8VAS - chains A and B of the 9 polymer chains in the assembly; structure by electron microscopy, 3.80 A resolution.

Chain A:
Protein: DNA polymerase III subunit delta
Source organism: Escherichia coli
UniProtKB: P28630 (HOLA_ECOLI); residues 1-343 here = UniProt positions 1-343
Amino-acid sequence (343 residues; each row starts with the number of its first residue):
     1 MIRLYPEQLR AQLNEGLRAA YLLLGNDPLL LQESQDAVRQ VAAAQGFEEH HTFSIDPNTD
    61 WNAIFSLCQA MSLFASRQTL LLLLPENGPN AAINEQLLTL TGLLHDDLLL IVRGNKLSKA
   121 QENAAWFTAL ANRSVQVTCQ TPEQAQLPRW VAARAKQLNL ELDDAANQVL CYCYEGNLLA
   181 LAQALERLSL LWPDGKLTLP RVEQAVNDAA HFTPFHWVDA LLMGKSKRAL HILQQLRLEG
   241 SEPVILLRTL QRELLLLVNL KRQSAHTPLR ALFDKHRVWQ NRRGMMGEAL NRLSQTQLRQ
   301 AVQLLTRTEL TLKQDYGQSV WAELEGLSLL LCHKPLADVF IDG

Chain B:
Protein: DNA polymerase III subunit tau
Source organism: Escherichia coli
Notes: EC 2.7.7.7
UniProtKB: P06710 (DPO3X_ECOLI); residue numbers follow UniProt; this construct covers 1-373
Amino-acid sequence (376 residues; each row starts with the number of its first residue; numbers below 1 keep their minus sign (Gly-2 is residue -2)):
    -2 GPHMSYQVLA RKWRPQTFAD VVGQEHVLTA LANGLSLGRI HHAYLFSGTR GVGKTSIARL
    58 LAKGLNCETG ITATPCGVCD NCREIEQGRF VDLIEIDAAS RTKVEDTRDL LDNVQYAPAR
   118 GRFKVYLIDE VHMLSRHSFN ALLKTLEEPP EHVKFLLATT DPQKLPVTIL SRCLQFHLKA
   178 LDVEQIRHQL EHILNEEHIA HEPRALQLLA RAAEGSLRDA LSLTDQAIAS GDGQVSTQAV
   238 SAMLGTLDDD QALSLVEAMV EANGERVMAL INEAAARGIE WEALLVEMLG LLHRIAMVQL
   298 SPAALGNDMA AIELRMRELA RTIPPTDIQL YYQTLLIGRK ELPYAPDRRM GVEMTLLRAL
   358 AFHPRMPLPE PEVPRQ
Not modelled in the structure: 361-373
Sequence notes: expression tag (-2 to 0)
Curated features (UniProtKB/Swiss-Prot):
  - binding site (ATP): Gly45 to Thr52
  - binding site (Zn(2+)): Cys64, Cys73, Cys76, Cys79
  - mutagenesis: Gly118 (G118D: In dnaX2016(Ts); present in both isoforms, unable to grow at 42 degrees Celsius)
Ion coordination: Mg2+: Thr52 (together with ADP); Zn2+: Cys64, Cys73, Cys76, Cys79
Residues lining bound ligands: ADP / beryllium trifluoride: Leu6, Ala7, Arg8, Trp10, Arg11, Pro12, Asp17, Val18, Val19, Gln21, Thr46, Arg47, Gly48, Val49, Gly50, Lys51, Thr52, Ser53, Thr156, Thr157, Gln186, Leu214, Arg215
What the authors report for this chain:
  - catalytic residues: Glu127 (citing earlier work)
  - mutagenesis - K141A: decreased catalytic activity

Chain A / chain B interface:
Contacting residue pairs (46; chain A residue first):
  Leu29(A) - Ser168(B)
  Gln32(A) - Thr165(B)  hydrogen bond (side chain-backbone)
  Gln32(A) - Ser168(B)  hydrogen bond
  Gln32(A) - Arg169(B)
  Thr52(A) - Lys141(B)  hydrogen bond
  Thr52(A) - Glu144(B)
  Leu179(A) - Leu167(B)
  Leu179(A) - Ser168(B)
  Gln183(A) - Leu171(B)
  Gln183(A) - Gln172(B)
  Glu186(A) - Arg36(B)
  Glu186(A) - Leu171(B)
  Arg187(A) - Gln172(B)  hydrogen bond (side chain-backbone)
  Arg187(A) - Phe173(B)
  Leu190(A) - Ala27(B)
  Leu190(A) - Asn30(B)
  Leu190(A) - Gly31(B)
  Leu191(A) - His23(B)
  Leu191(A) - Thr26(B)
  Leu191(A) - Ala27(B)
  Leu191(A) - Asn30(B)
  Arg201(A) - His23(B)
  Gln204(A) - His23(B)
  Gln204(A) - Lys176(B)  hydrogen bond (backbone-side chain)
  Asn207(A) - His174(B)  hydrogen bond
  Ser226(A) - Ala301(B)
  Ser226(A) - Leu302(B)  hydrogen bond (side chain-backbone)
  Ser226(A) - Asn304(B)
  Lys227(A) - Asn304(B)
  Leu230(A) - Asn304(B)
  Leu238(A) - Gln160(B)  hydrogen bond (backbone-side chain)
  Leu329(A) - Met294(B)
  Leu330(A) - His290(B)
  Leu330(A) - Met294(B)
  His333(A) - Met294(B)
  His333(A) - Leu297(B)
  His333(A) - Ser298(B)  hydrogen bond
  His333(A) - Ala300(B)  hydrogen bond (side chain-backbone)
  His333(A) - Ala301(B)  hydrogen bond (side chain-backbone)
  Lys334(A) - His290(B)
  Pro335(A) - Leu297(B)
  Asp338(A) - Gln326(B)  hydrogen bond
  Phe340(A) - His290(B)
  Phe340(A) - Tyr329(B)
  Ile341(A) - His290(B)
  Ile341(A) - Tyr329(B)
Interface residues without a listed pair, chain A (30 interface residues in all): Asp36, Arg39, Arg113, Ala205, Val206, Cys332
Interface residues without a listed pair, chain B (32 interface residues in all): Leu34, Glu145, Val164, Cys170

In short:
30 residues of chain A face 32 of chain B across their interface; the contacts include 12 hydrogen bonds.
Polar contacts include Gln32(A)-Thr165(B), Gln32(A)-Ser168(B) and Thr52(A)-Lys141(B). Bound to chain B: ADP /
beryllium trifluoride. From the paper: the catalytic residue Glu127(B); K141A of chain B reduces catalytic
activity.
Here chain A is DNA polymerase III subunit delta and chain B is DNA polymerase III subunit tau, both from
Escherichia coli. Entry 8VAS (Structure of the E. coli clamp loader bound to the beta clamp in an
Altered-Collar conformation) was determined by electron microscopy together with 8VAL, 8VAM, 8VAN, 8VAP, 8VAQ,
8VAR and 8VAT from the same study.
